PDB entry 6KZR | X-ray diffraction, 2.30 A resolution | chains A and B

# Chain A (and B)
Molecule: C-type lectin domain family 4, member b1
From: Mus musculus
Notes: chain B of this document is another copy of the same molecule, construct and numbering; everything in this record applies to it too
UniProtKB: Q9D8Q7 (Q9D8Q7_MOUSE); residues 78-209 here correspond to UniProt positions 45-176 (UniProt number = residue number - 33)
Amino-acid sequence (136 residues; each row starts with the number of its first residue):
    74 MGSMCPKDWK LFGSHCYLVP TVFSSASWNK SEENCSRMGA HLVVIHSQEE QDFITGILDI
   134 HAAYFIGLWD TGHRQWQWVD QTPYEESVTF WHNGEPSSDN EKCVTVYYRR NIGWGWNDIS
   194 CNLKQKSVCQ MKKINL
Not modelled in the structure: 74-75, 208-209
Cystine bridges: Cys-78/Cys-89, Cys-108/Cys-202, Cys-176/Cys-194
Differences from the reference sequence: initiating methionine (74); expression tag (75-77)
Bound ions: Ca2+: Glu-168, Ser-170, Glu-174, Asn-190, Asp-191 (together with glycerol)
What the authors report for this chain:
  - Ca2+ coordination: Ser-170
  - mutagenesis - I133A, I133G: decreased signaling in response to AcPIMs

# Chain A / chain B interface
Contacting residue pairs (26):
  Phe-85(A) with Arg-110(B)
  Gly-86(A) with Glu-106(B); Arg-110(B)
  Ser-87(A) with Glu-106(B), hydrogen bond; Ser-109(B); Arg-110(B)
  His-88(A) with Glu-106(B), salt bridge
  His-119(A) with Asn-102(B), hydrogen bond
  Glu-122(A) with Arg-110(B), salt bridge
  Gln-150(A) with Thr-144(B)
  Gln-154(A) with Trp-142(B), hydrogen bond (backbone-side chain); Thr-144(B); Gln-150(B)
  Thr-155(A) with Asn-102(B); Trp-142(B)
  Pro-156(A) with Trp-101(B); Asn-102(B), hydrogen bond (backbone-side chain); Trp-142(B); Cys-176(B), hydrophobic; Cys-194(B), hydrophobic
  Glu-158(A) with Ser-100(B); Asn-102(B), hydrogen bond; Asn-195(B)
  Ser-160(A) with Asn-195(B), hydrogen bond
  Lys-205(A) with Ser-109(B), hydrogen bond; Val-152(B)
Other interface residues (no listed pair), chain A (16 interface residues in all): Glu-123, Asp-153, Lys-206
Other interface residues (no listed pair), chain B (14 interface residues in all): Gln-154

# In short
16 residues of chain A and 14 residues of chain B are in contact; the contacts include 7 hydrogen bonds and 2
salt bridges. Polar contacts include His-88(A)/Glu-106(B), Glu-122(A)/Arg-110(B) and Ser-87(A)/Glu-106(B). The
paper reports that I133A and I133G of chain A reduce signaling in response to AcPIMs; Ca2+ coordination by
Ser-170(A).
Chain A and chain B are both C-type lectin domain family 4, member b1 (Mus musculus); the structure, Crystal
structure of mouse DCAR2 CRD domain, was determined by X-ray diffraction together with 6LFJ and 6LKR from the
same study.
